6TD6 - chains A and B; structure by electron microscopy, 4.76 A resolution (low resolution: residue-level contacts below are approximate; hydrogen-bond / salt-bridge calls are withheld).

# Chain A
Protein: Protein dispatched
Organism: Drosophila melanogaster
UniProtKB: Q9VNJ5 (DISP_DROME); numbering as in UniProt (aligned over 1-1218)
Chain sequence (1218 residues; numbered 1 to 1218; the number before each row is that of its first residue):
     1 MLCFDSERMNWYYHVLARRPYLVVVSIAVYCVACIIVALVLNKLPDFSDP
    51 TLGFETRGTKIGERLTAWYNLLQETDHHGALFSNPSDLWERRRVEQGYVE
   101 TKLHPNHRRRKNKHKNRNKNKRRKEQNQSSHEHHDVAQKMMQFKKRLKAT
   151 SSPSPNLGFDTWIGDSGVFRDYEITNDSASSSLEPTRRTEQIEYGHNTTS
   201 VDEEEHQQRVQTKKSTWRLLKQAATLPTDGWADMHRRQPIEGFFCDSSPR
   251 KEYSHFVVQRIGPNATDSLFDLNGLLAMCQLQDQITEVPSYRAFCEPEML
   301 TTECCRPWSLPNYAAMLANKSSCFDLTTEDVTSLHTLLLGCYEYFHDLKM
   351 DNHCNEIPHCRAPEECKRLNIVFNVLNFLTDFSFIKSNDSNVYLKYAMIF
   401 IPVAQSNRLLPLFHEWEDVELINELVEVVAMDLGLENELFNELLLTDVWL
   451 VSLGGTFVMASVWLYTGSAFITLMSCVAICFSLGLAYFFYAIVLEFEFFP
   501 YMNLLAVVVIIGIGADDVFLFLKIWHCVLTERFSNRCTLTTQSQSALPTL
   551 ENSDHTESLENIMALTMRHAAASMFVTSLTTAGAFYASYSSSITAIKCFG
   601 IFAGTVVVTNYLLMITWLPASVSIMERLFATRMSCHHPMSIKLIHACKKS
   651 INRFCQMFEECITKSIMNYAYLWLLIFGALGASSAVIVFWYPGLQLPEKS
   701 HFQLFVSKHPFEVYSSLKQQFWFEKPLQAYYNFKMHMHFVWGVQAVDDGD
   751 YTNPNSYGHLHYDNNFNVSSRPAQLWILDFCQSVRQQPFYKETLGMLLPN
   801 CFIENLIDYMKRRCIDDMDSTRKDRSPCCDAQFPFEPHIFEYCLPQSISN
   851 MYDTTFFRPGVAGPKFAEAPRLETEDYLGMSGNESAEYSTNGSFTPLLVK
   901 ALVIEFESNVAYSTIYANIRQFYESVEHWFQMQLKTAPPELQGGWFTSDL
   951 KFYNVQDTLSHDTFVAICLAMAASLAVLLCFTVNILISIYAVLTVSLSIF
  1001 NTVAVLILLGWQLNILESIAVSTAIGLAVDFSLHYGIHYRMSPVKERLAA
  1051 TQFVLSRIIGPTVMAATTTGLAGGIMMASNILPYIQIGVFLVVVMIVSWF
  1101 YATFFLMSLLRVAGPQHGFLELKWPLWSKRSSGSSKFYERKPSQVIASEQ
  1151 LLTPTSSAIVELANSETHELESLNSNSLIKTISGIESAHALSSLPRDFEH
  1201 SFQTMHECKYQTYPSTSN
Disordered / not traced: 1-5, 91-246, 262-263, 344-366, 386-391, 532-557, 630-647, 727-730, 793-797, 816-826, 870-893, 1123-1218
Disulfides: C279-C323, C295-C304, C781-C801, C814-C829, C828-C843
Glycans and other covalent adducts: N-acetylglucosamine (NAG) linked to N319, N767
Construct notes: conflict Y731 (Glu in Q9VNJ5)
UniProt features mapped onto this chain:
  - glycosylation (N-linked (GlcNAc...) asparagine): N127, N176, N197, N264, N319, N388, N767, N883, N891
  - mutagenesis: D516 to D517 (Loss of function; when associated with A-1030; Loss of function; when associated with N-1030), D1030 (D1030A: Loss of function; when associated with 516-A-A-517; D1030N: Loss of function; when associated with 517-N-N-517)

# Chain B
Protein: Protein hedgehog
Organism: Drosophila melanogaster
UniProtKB: Q02936 (HH_DROME); residue numbers follow UniProt; this construct covers 1-471
Chain sequence (471 residues; row label = number of the first residue in the row):
     1 MDNHSSVPWASAASVTCLSLDAKCHSSSSSSSSKSAASSISAIPQEETQT
    51 MRHIAHTQRCLSRLTSLVALLLIVLPMVFSPAHSCGPGRGLGRHRARNLY
   101 PLVLKQTIPNLSEYTNSASGPLEGVIRRDSPKFKDLVPNYNRDILFRDEE
   151 GTGADRLMSKRCKEKLNVLAYSVMNEWPGIRLLVTESWDEDYHHGQESLH
   201 YEGRAVTIATSDRDQSKYGMLARLAVEAGFDWVSYVSRRHIYCSVKSDSS
   251 ISSHVHGCFTPESTALLESGVRKPLGELSIGDRVLSMTANGQAVYSEVIL
   301 FMDRNLEQMQNFVQLHTDGGAVLTVTPAHLVSVWQPESQKLTFVFADRIE
   351 EKNQVLVRDVETGELRPQRVVKVGSVRSKGVVAPLTREGTIVVNSVAASC
   401 YAVINSQSLAHWGLAPMRLLSTLEAWLPAKEQLHSSPKVVSSAQQQNGIH
   451 WYANALYKVKDYVLPQSWRHD
Disordered / not traced: 1-99, 147-155, 249-471
UniProt features mapped onto this chain:
  - binding site (Ca(2+)): E149, E150, D155, T185, E186, D189, D191
  - site: G257, C258 (Cleavage), D303 (Involved in cholesterol transfer), T326 (Involved in auto-cleavage), H329 (Essential for auto-cleavage)
  - lipidation: C85 (N-palmitoyl cysteine), G257 (Cholesterol glycine ester)
  - mutagenesis: C85 (C85S: N-product is made but fails to undergo palmitoylation), D303 (D303A: No cholesterol transfer), T326 (T326A: Greatly reduced autoprocessing activity), H329 (H329A: No autoprocessing activity)

# Chain A / chain B interface
Residue-residue contacts (21; chain A residue first):
  H77(A) - E164(B)
  H77(A) - K165(B)
  H77(A) - V168(B)
  H77(A) - A228(B)
  H77(A) - G229(B)
  H78(A) - E164(B)
  R250(A) - Y100(B)
  R250(A) - P101(B)
  R250(A) - V103(B)
  Y253(A) - V103(B)
  E296(A) - L104(B)
  A404(A) - K105(B)
  Q405(A) - Q106(B)
  Q405(A) - N110(B)
  S406(A) - K105(B)
  S406(A) - N110(B)
  N407(A) - N110(B)
  N407(A) - L111(B)
  R408(A) - K105(B)
  G434(A) - N110(B)
  N755(A) - S117(B)
Other interface residues (no listed pair), chain B (15 interface residues in all): T107
The authors on this interface:
  - interface residues, chain A: H77(A), R250(A), E252(A), E296(A), A404(A), G434(A), N755(A)
  - interface residues, chain B: Y100(B)

# In short
Chain A and chain B form an interface of 12 and 15 residues respectively. Covalently linked
N-acetylglucosamine: at N319(A) and N767(A). Curated annotation (UniProt) lists 3 mutagenesis sites on chain
A; 7 Ca2+-binding residues and 4 mutagenesis sites on chain B. The paper reports interface residues H77(A),
R250(A) and Y100(B) among others.
Chain A is Protein dispatched and chain B is Protein hedgehog, both from Drosophila melanogaster; the
structure, Structure of Drosophila melanogaster Dispatched bound to a modified Hedgehog ligand, HhN-C85II, was
determined by electron microscopy (same publication as 6TBU).
